Entry 7Y9H (X-ray diffraction, 2.03 A resolution); this record covers chains A and B.

# Chain A (and B)
Name: Diterpene synthase VenA
Source organism: Streptomyces venezuelae
Notes: chain B of this document is another copy of the same molecule, construct and numbering; everything in this record applies to it too
Chain sequence (377 residues; row label = number of the first residue in the row):
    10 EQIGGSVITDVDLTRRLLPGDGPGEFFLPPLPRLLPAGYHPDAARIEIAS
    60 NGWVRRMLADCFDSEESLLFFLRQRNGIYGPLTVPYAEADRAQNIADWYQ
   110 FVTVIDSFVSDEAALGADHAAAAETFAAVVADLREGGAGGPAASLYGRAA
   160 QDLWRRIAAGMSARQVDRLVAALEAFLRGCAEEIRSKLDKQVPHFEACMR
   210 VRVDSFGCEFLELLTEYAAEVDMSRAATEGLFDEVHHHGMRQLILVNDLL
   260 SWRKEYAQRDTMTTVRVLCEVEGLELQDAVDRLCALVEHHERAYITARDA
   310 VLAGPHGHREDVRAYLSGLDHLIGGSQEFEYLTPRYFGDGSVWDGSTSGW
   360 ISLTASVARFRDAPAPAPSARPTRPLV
Not modelled in the structure: 10-30, 376-386 (chain B: 10-30, 194-200, 268-270, 374-386)
Bound ions: Na+: His-49 (shared with Pro-50(B) of chain B)
Reported in the primary citation:
  - contacts within the chain: Tyr-108/Arg-344 (hydrogen bond)
  - mutagenesis - Q83K, Q83L, Q83N, Y108A, F338A: decreased expression
  - catalytic residues: Tyr-88, Trp-107, Phe-185, Phe-215 (from molecular simulation)
  - mutagenesis - F185G: abolished catalytic activity
  - specificity-determining residues: Phe-215

# How chain A and chain B interact
Residue-residue contacts - 38 pairs, chain A then chain B:
  Tyr-48(A) / Ala-53(B)  hydrophobic
  Tyr-48(A) / Ile-57(B)
  Pro-50(A) / Pro-50(B)
  Ala-53(A) / Tyr-48(B)  hydrophobic
  Ala-53(A) / Ile-87(B)  hydrophobic
  Arg-54(A) / Tyr-48(B)
  Ile-57(A) / Arg-84(B)
  Ile-57(A) / Leu-341(B)  hydrophobic
  Ile-57(A) / Trp-352(B)  hydrophobic
  Ile-57(A) / Asp-353(B)
  Ile-57(A) / Gly-354(B)
  Asn-60(A) / Val-351(B)
  Asn-60(A) / Trp-352(B)  hydrogen bond (side chain-backbone)
  Gly-61(A) / Asp-353(B)
  Arg-64(A) / Asp-353(B)  salt bridge
  Arg-64(A) / Arg-368(B)
  Glu-74(A) / Arg-368(B)  salt bridge
  Leu-78(A) / Gly-349(B)
  Leu-78(A) / Val-366(B)  hydrophobic
  Leu-81(A) / Val-351(B)  hydrophobic
  Arg-82(A) / Gly-349(B)  hydrogen bond (side chain-backbone)
  Arg-82(A) / Val-351(B)
  Arg-84(A) / Arg-84(B)
  Ile-87(A) / Ala-53(B)  hydrophobic
  Gly-349(A) / Leu-78(B)
  Gly-349(A) / Arg-82(B)  hydrogen bond (backbone-side chain)
  Val-351(A) / Asn-60(B)
  Val-351(A) / Leu-78(B)
  Val-351(A) / Leu-81(B)  hydrophobic
  Val-351(A) / Arg-82(B)
  Trp-352(A) / Ile-57(B)  hydrophobic
  Trp-352(A) / Asn-60(B)
  Asp-353(A) / Gly-61(B)
  Asp-353(A) / Arg-64(B)  salt bridge
  Gly-354(A) / Ile-57(B)
  Val-366(A) / Leu-78(B)  hydrophobic
  Arg-368(A) / Arg-64(B)
  Arg-368(A) / Glu-74(B)  salt bridge
Other interface residues (no listed pair), chain A (26 interface residues in all): His-49, Ala-52, Glu-56, Leu-341, Arg-370
Other interface residues (no listed pair), chain B (26 interface residues in all): His-49, Ala-52, Arg-54, Glu-56, Ser-350

# Overview
Chain A and chain B each contribute 26 residues to their interface, with 3 hydrogen bonds and 4 salt bridges.
Polar contacts include Arg-64(A)/Asp-353(B), Glu-74(A)/Arg-368(B) and Asn-60(A)/Trp-352(B). The paper reports
catalytic residues Tyr-88(A), Trp-107(A) and Phe-185(A) among others; Q83K, Q83L and Q83N of chain A, among
others, reduce expression; 6 substitutions were tested in all.
Chain A and chain B are both Diterpene synthase VenA (Streptomyces venezuelae); the structure, Crystal
structure of diterpene synthase VenA from Streptomyces venezuelae ATCC 15439, was determined by X-ray
diffraction together with 7Y9G from the same study.
